Entry 5XFH (X-ray diffraction, 1.90 A resolution); this record covers chains A and B.

[Chain A (and B)]
Protein: Salt stress-induced protein
Organism: Oryza sativa Japonica Group
Notes: chain B of this document is another copy of the same molecule, construct and numbering; everything in this record applies to it too
UniProt: Q0JMY8 (SALT_ORYSJ); residues 1-145 here = UniProt positions 1-145
Sequence (145 residues; numbered 1 to 145; the number before each row is that of its first residue):
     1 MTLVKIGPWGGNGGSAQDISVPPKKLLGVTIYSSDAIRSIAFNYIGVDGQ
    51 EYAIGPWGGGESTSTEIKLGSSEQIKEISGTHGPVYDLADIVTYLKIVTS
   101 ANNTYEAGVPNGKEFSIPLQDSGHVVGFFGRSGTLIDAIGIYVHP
Not modelled in the structure: 1, 60-61, 70 (chain B: 1)

[Chain A / chain B interface]
Contacting residue pairs (8):
  Asp35(A) - Ser62(B)
  Arg38(A) - Ser34(B)  hydrogen bond
  Arg38(A) - Glu61(B)  salt bridge
  Arg38(A) - Tyr86(B)
  Tyr86(A) - Arg38(B)
  Tyr86(A) - Gly60(B)
  Tyr86(A) - Glu61(B)
  Thr134(A) - Tyr86(B)
Also at the interface, not in a pair above, chain A (6 interface residues in all): Ser34, Ser62

[Overview]
Chain A and chain B each contribute 6 residues to their interface; the contacts include 1 hydrogen bond and 1
salt bridge. Polar pairs include Arg38(A)-Glu61(B) and Arg38(A)-Ser34(B).
Both chains are Salt stress-induced protein (Oryza sativa Japonica Group). Entry 5XFH (Crystal structure of
Orysata lectin in complex with biantennary N-glycan) was determined by X-ray diffraction together with 5XFI
from the same study.
